Entry 7EB3 (electron microscopy, 3.60 A resolution); this record covers chains B and C of the 3 polymer chains in the assembly.

== Chain B (and C) ==
Molecule: Spike glycoprotein
From: Severe acute respiratory syndrome coronavirus 2
Notes: chain C of this document is another copy of the same molecule, construct and numbering; everything in this record applies to it too
Reference sequence: P0DTC2 (SPIKE_SARS2); numbering as in UniProt (aligned over 1-1208)
Chain sequence (1283 residues; row label = number of the first residue in the row):
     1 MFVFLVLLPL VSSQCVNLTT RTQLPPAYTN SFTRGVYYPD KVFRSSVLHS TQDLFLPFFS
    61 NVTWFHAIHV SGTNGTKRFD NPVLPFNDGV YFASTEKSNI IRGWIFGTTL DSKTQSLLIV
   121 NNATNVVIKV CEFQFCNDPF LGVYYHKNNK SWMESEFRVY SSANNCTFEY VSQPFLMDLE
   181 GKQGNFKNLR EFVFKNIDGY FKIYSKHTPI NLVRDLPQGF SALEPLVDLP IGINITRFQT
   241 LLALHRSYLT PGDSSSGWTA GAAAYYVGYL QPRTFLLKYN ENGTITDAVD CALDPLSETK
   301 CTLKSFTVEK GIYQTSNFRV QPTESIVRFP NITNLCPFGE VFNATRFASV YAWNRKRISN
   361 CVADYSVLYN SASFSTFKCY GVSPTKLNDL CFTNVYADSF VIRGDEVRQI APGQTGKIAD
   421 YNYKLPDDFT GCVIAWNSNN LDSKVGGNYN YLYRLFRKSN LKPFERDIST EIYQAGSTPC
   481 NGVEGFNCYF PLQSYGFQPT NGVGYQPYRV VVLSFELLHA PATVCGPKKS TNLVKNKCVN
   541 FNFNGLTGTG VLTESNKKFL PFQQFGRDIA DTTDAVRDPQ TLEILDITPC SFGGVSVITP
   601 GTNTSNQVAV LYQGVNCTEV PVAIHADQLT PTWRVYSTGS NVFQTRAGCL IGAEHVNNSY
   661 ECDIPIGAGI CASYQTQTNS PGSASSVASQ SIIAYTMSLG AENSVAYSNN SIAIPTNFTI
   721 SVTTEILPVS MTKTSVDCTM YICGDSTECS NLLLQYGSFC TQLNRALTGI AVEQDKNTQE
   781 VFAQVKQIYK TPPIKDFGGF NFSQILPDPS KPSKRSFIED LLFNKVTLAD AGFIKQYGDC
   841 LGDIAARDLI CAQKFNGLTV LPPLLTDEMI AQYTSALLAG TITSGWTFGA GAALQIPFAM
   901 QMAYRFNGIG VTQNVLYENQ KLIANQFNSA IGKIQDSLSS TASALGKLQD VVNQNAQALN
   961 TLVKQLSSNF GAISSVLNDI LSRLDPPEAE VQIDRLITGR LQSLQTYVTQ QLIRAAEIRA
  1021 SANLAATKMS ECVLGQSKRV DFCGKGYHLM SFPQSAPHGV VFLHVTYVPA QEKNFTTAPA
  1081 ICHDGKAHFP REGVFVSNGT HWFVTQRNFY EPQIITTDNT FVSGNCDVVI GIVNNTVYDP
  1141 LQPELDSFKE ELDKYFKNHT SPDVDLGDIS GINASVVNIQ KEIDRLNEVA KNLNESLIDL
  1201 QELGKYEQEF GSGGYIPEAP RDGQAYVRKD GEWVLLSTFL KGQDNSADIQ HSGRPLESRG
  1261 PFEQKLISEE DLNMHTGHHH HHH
Unresolved in the structure: 1-26, 70-79, 144-158, 174-185, 246-263, 622-630, 676-690, 829-853, 1147-1283 (chain C: 1-26, 70-79, 144-158, 174-185, 246-263, 622-630, 676-690, 828-853, 1147-1283)
Differences from the reference sequence: variant Gly614 (Asp in P0DTC2); conflict Gly682 (Arg in P0DTC2), Ser683 (Arg in P0DTC2), Ser685 (Arg in P0DTC2), Pro986 (Lys in P0DTC2), Pro987 (Val in P0DTC2); expression tag (1209-1283)
Curated features (UniProtKB/Swiss-Prot):
  - region: Asn280 to Cys301 (Putative superantigen), Arg403 to Asp405 (Integrin-binding motif), Asn448 to Phe456 (Immunodominant HLA epitope recognized by the CD8+), Pro681, Ala684 (Putative superantigen), Ser816 to Tyr837 (Fusion peptide 1), Lys835 to Phe855 (Fusion peptide 2), Asp1163 to Glu1202 (Heptad repeat 2)
  - site: Arg815, Ser816 (Cleavage)
  - glycosylation: Asn17 (N-linked (GlcNAc...) (complex) asparagine), Asn61 (N-linked (GlcNAc...) (hybrid) asparagine), Asn74 (N-linked (GlcNAc...) (complex) asparagine), Asn122 (N-linked (GlcNAc...) (hybrid) asparagine), Asn149 (N-linked (GlcNAc...) (complex) asparagine), Asn165 (N-linked (GlcNAc...) (complex) asparagine), Asn234 (N-linked (GlcNAc...) (high mannose) asparagine), Asn282 (N-linked (GlcNAc...) (complex) asparagine), Thr323 (O-linked (GalNAc) threonine), Ser325 (O-linked (HexNAc...) serine), Asn331 (N-linked (GlcNAc...) (complex) asparagine), Asn343 (N-linked (GlcNAc...) (complex) asparagine), Asn603 (N-linked (GlcNAc...) (hybrid) asparagine), Asn616 (N-linked (GlcNAc...) (complex) asparagine), Asn657 (N-linked (GlcNAc...) (complex) asparagine), Thr676 (O-linked (GlcNAc...) threonine), Thr678 (O-linked (GlcNAc...) threonine), Asn709 (N-linked (GlcNAc...) (high mannose) asparagine), Asn717 (N-linked (GlcNAc...) (hybrid) asparagine), Asn801 (N-linked (GlcNAc...) (hybrid) asparagine) and 6 more in UniProt
  - natural variant: Leu5 (L5F: In strain: Iota/B.1.526), Ser13 (S13I: In strain: Epsilon/B.1.427/B.1.429), Leu18 (L18F: In strain: Beta/B.1.351, Gamma/P.1 and 1 more), Thr19 (T19I: In strain: Omicron/BQ.1.1, Omicron/XBB.1.5 and 1 more; T19R: In strain: Delta/B.1.617.2, Omicron/BA.2 and 4 more), Thr20 (T20N: In strain: Gamma/P.1), Leu24 to Ala27 (sequence variant, change not given here; In strain: Omicron/BA.2, Omicron/BA.2.12.1 and 6 more), Pro26 (P26S: In strain: Gamma/P.1), Gln52 (Q52H: In strain: Omicron/EG.5.1), Ala67 (A67V: In strain: Eta/B.1.525, Omicron/BA.1), His69 to Val70 (deletion: In strain: Alpha/B.1.1.7, Eta/B.1.525 and 5 more), Gly75 (G75V: In strain: Lambda/C.37), Thr76 (T76I: In strain: Lambda/C.37), 82 further natural variant entries in UniProt
  - mutagenesis: His69 to Val70 (Increased incorporation of cleaved spike into virions), Asn121 (N121Q: Partial loss of biliverdin affinity), Arg190 (R190K: Partial loss of biliverdin affinity), Asn234 (N234Q: Increased resistance to neutralizing antibodies), Asn331 (N331Q: Reduced viral infectivity), Asn343 (N343Q: Reduced viral infectivity), Leu452 (L452R: Increased resistance to neutralizing antibodies. Decreases HLA binding to NF9 epitope. Increased binding affinity to human ACE2), Tyr453 (Y453F: Decreased HLA binding to NF9 epitope. Increased binding affinity to human ACE2), Ala475 (A475V: Increased resistance to neutralizing antibodies), Val483 (V483A: Increased resistance to neutralizing antibodies), Glu484 (E484D: Increased replication in human TMEM106B overexpressing cells), Phe490 (F490L: Increased resistance to neutralizing antibodies and human covalescent sera neutralization), 11 further mutagenesis entries in UniProt
Cystine bridges: Cys131-Cys166, Cys291-Cys301, Cys336-Cys361, Cys379-Cys432, Cys391-Cys525, Cys538-Cys590, Cys617-Cys649, Cys662-Cys671, Cys738-Cys760, Cys743-Cys749, Cys1032-Cys1043, Cys1082-Cys1126
Glycans and other covalent adducts: N-acetylglucosamine (NAG) linked to Asn61, Asn122, Asn165, Asn234, Asn282, Asn331, Asn343, Asn603, Asn616, Asn657, Asn709, Asn717, Asn801, Asn1074, Asn1098, Asn1134

== How chain B and chain C interact ==
Pairs across the interface - 108 pairs, chain B then chain C:
  Asn317(B) - Asp737(C)  hydrogen bond
  Asn317(B) - Met740(C)
  Arg319(B) - Met740(C)
  Arg319(B) - Asp745(C)  salt bridge
  Arg357(B) - Tyr200(C)
  Gly381(B) - Arg983(C)  hydrogen bond (backbone-side chain)
  Gly381(B) - Leu984(C)
  Val382(B) - Arg983(C)
  Val382(B) - Leu984(C)
  Ser383(B) - Arg983(C)  hydrogen bond (backbone-backbone)
  Ser383(B) - Asp985(C)  hydrogen bond
  Lys386(B) - Leu981(C)  hydrogen bond (side chain-backbone)
  Lys386(B) - Ser982(C)  hydrogen bond (side chain-backbone)
  Asn394(B) - Tyr200(C)  hydrogen bond
  Leu517(B) - Arg983(C)
  Lys558(B) - Phe43(C)
  Phe559(B) - Phe43(C)  hydrophobic
  Leu560(B) - Gly283(C)
  Phe562(B) - Lys41(C)  hydrogen bond (backbone-side chain)
  Phe562(B) - Pro225(C)  hydrophobic
  Gln563(B) - Lys41(C)
  Gln563(B) - Val42(C)  hydrogen bond (side chain-backbone)
  Gln563(B) - Phe43(C)  hydrogen bond (side chain-backbone)
  Gln564(B) - Lys41(C)
  Phe565(B) - Val42(C)
  Phe565(B) - Phe43(C)  hydrogen bond (backbone-backbone)
  Gly566(B) - Phe43(C)
  Arg567(B) - Val42(C)
  Arg567(B) - Phe43(C)  hydrogen bond (backbone-backbone)
  Asp568(B) - Ser45(C)
  Ala570(B) - Val963(C)
  Ala570(B) - Ser967(C)
  Asp571(B) - Ser975(C)  hydrogen bond
  Thr588(B) - Phe855(C)
  Pro589(B) - Phe855(C)
  Phe592(B) - Met740(C)  hydrophobic
  Phe592(B) - Phe855(C)  hydrophobic
  Gln613(B) - Leu861(C)
  Ala647(B) - Pro862(C)  hydrophobic
  Pro665(B) - Leu864(C)  hydrophobic
  Ala668(B) - Pro863(C)  hydrogen bond (backbone-backbone)
  Ala668(B) - Leu864(C)
  Gly669(B) - Leu864(C)  hydrogen bond (backbone-backbone)
  Gly669(B) - Met869(C)
  Met697(B) - Met869(C)  hydrophobic
  Leu699(B) - Met869(C)  hydrophobic
  Leu699(B) - Gln872(C)
  Leu699(B) - Tyr873(C)
  Ala701(B) - Gln787(C)
  Ala701(B) - Ile788(C)  hydrogen bond (backbone-backbone)
  Glu702(B) - Ile788(C)
  Glu702(B) - Lys790(C)  salt bridge
  Asn703(B) - Gln787(C)  hydrogen bond
  Asn703(B) - Ile788(C)  hydrogen bond (backbone-backbone)
  Asn703(B) - Tyr789(C)
  Asn703(B) - Lys790(C)
  Ser704(B) - Lys790(C)
  Val705(B) - Thr883(C)
  Val705(B) - Gln895(C)
  Ala706(B) - Gln895(C)
  Tyr707(B) - Pro792(C)  hydrophobic
  Tyr707(B) - Asp796(C)
  Tyr707(B) - Phe797(C)
  Tyr707(B) - Thr883(C)
  Tyr707(B) - Ile896(C)
  Tyr707(B) - Phe898(C)
  Asn709(B) - Asp796(C)
  Ser711(B) - Gln895(C)
  Ser711(B) - Ile896(C)
  Ser711(B) - Pro897(C)
  Ile712(B) - Gln895(C)
  Ala713(B) - Leu894(C)
  Ala713(B) - Gln895(C)  hydrogen bond (backbone-backbone)
  Gln957(B) - Arg765(C)  hydrogen bond
  Gln965(B) - Ser758(C)
  Gln965(B) - Phe759(C)
  Ser968(B) - Gln755(C)  hydrogen bond (side chain-backbone)
  Ser968(B) - Tyr756(C)
  Ser968(B) - Gly757(C)  hydrogen bond (side chain-backbone)
  Asn969(B) - Gln755(C)
  Phe970(B) - Gln755(C)  hydrogen bond (backbone-backbone)
  Phe970(B) - Tyr756(C)
  Gly971(B) - Gln755(C)
  Pro987(B) - Gly413(C)
  Arg995(B) - Asp994(C)  salt bridge
  Gln1002(B) - Phe759(C)
  Ile1013(B) - Ile1013(C)  hydrophobic
  Glu1017(B) - Arg1019(C)
  Arg1039(B) - Arg1039(C)
  Val1040(B) - Ser1030(C)
  Asp1041(B) - Ser1030(C)
  Lys1045(B) - Ala890(C)  hydrogen bond (side chain-backbone)
  Gly1046(B) - Ala890(C)
  Glu1072(B) - Ala892(C)
  Glu1072(B) - Leu894(C)
  Thr1077(B) - Met900(C)
  Phe1089(B) - Tyr917(C)  hydrophobic
  Pro1090(B) - Gln913(C)  hydrogen bond (backbone-side chain)
  Glu1092(B) - Asn907(C)
  Gly1093(B) - Tyr904(C)
  Val1094(B) - Tyr904(C)
  Arg1107(B) - Tyr904(C)
  Arg1107(B) - Asn907(C)
  Phe1121(B) - Thr912(C)
  Ser1123(B) - Asn914(C)  hydrogen bond
  Val1129(B) - Tyr917(C)
  Ile1130(B) - Gln920(C)
  Leu1141(B) - Glu1144(C)
Also at the interface, not in a pair above, chain B (91 interface residues in all): Pro384, Thr385, Tyr396, Thr415, Thr547, Ile666, Gly667, Gly700, Ser708, Pro715, Thr961, Asp985, Pro986, Thr1006, Gln1010, Tyr1047, Val1068, Asn1074, Pro1079, Val1128
Also at the interface, not in a pair above, chain C (82 interface residues in all): Tyr38, Arg44, Val47, Glu224, Asn282, Tyr369, Asp427, Lys786, Asn856, Gly857, Leu865, Trp886, Gly889, Gly891, Glu918, Asn978, Gln1005, Leu1012, Thr1027, Glu1031

== In short ==
91 residues of chain B and 82 residues of chain C are in contact; the contacts include 26 hydrogen bonds and 3
salt bridges. Polar pairs include Arg319(B)-Asp745(C), Glu702(B)-Lys790(C) and Arg995(B)-Asp994(C).
Chain B and chain C are both Spike glycoprotein (Severe acute respiratory syndrome coronavirus 2); the
structure, Cryo-EM structure of SARS-CoV-2 Spike D614G variant, one RBD-up conformation 3, was determined by
electron microscopy, deposited together with 7EAZ, 7EB0, 7EB4 and 7EB5.
